PDB entry 6XLN | electron microscopy, 2.80 A resolution | chains B and D of the 8 polymer chains in the assembly

# Chain B
Molecule: DNA-directed RNA polymerase subunit alpha
From: Escherichia coli O157:H7
Notes: EC 2.7.7.6
UniProt: P0A7Z6 (RPOA_ECO57); residues 1-329 here = UniProt positions 1-329
Sequence (329 residues; row label = number of the first residue in the row):
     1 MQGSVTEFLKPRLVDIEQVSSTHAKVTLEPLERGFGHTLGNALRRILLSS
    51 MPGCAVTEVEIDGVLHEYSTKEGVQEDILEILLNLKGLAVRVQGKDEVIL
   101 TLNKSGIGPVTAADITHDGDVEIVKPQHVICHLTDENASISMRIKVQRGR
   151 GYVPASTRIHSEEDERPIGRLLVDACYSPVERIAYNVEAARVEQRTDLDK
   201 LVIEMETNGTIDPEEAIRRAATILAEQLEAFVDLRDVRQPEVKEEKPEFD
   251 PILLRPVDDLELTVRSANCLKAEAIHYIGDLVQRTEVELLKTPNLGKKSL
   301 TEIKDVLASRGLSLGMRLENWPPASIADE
Disordered / not traced: 1-3, 160-168, 235-329

# Chain D
Molecule: DNA-directed RNA polymerase subunit beta'
From: Escherichia coli O157:H7
Notes: EC 2.7.7.6
UniProt: P0A8T8 (RPOC_ECO57); residues 1-1407 here = UniProt positions 1-1407
Sequence (1407 residues; numbered 1 to 1407; the number before each row is that of its first residue):
     1 MKDLLKFLKAQTKTEEFDAIKIALASPDMIRSWSFGEVKKPETINYRTFK
    51 PERDGLFCARIFGPVKDYECLCGKYKRLKHRGVICEKCGVEVTQTKVRRE
   101 RMGHIELASPTAHIWFLKSLPSRIGLLLDMPLRDIERVLYFESYVVIEGG
   151 MTNLERQQILTEEQYLDALEEFGDEFDAKMGAEAIQALLKSMDLEQECEQ
   201 LREELNETNSETKRKKLTKRIKLLEAFVQSGNKPEWMILTVLPVLPPDLR
   251 PLVPLDGGRFATSDLNDLYRRVINRNNRLKRLLDLAAPDIIVRNEKRMLQ
   301 EAVDALLDNGRRGRAITGSNKRPLKSLADMIKGKQGRFRQNLLGKRVDYS
   351 GRSVITVGPYLRLHQCGLPKKMALELFKPFIYGKLELRGLATTIKAAKKM
   401 VEREEAVVWDILDEVIREHPVLLNRAPTLHRLGIQAFEPVLIEGKAIQLH
   451 PLVCAAYNADFDGDQMAVHVPLTLEAQLEARALMMSTNNILSPANGEPII
   501 VPSQDVVLGLYYMTRDCVNAKGEGMVLTGPKEAERLYRSGLASLHARVKV
   551 RITEYEKDANGELVAKTSLKDTTVGRAILWMIVPKGLPYSIVNQALGKKA
   601 ISKMLNTCYRILGLKPTVIFADQIMYTGFAYAARSGASVGIDDMVIPEKK
   651 HEIISEAEAEVAEIQEQFQSGLVTAGERYNKVIDIWAAANDRVSKAMMDN
   701 LQTETVINRDGQEEKQVSFNSIYMMADSGARGSAAQIRQLAGMRGLMAKP
   751 DGSIIETPITANFREGLNVLQYFISTHGARKGLADTALKTANSGYLTRRL
   801 VDVAQDLVVTEDDCGTHEGIMMTPVIEGGDVKEPLRDRVLGRVTAEDVLK
   851 PGTADILVPRNTLLHEQWCDLLEENSVDAVKVRSVVSCDTDFGVCAHCYG
   901 RDLARGHIINKGEAIGVIAAQSIGEPGTQLTMRTFHIGGAASRAAAESSI
   951 QVKNKGSIKLSNVKSVVNSSGKLVITSRNTELKLIDEFGRTKESYKVPYG
  1001 AVLAKGDGEQVAGGETVANWDPHTMPVITEVSGFVRFTDMIDGQTITRQT
  1051 DELTGLSSLVVLDSAERTAGGKDLRPALKIVDAQGNDVLIPGTDMPAQYF
  1101 LPGKAIVQLEDGVQISSGDTLARIPQESGGTKDITGGLPRVADLFEARRP
  1151 KEPAILAEISGIVSFGKETKGKRRLVITPVDGSDPYEEMIPKWRQLNVFE
  1201 GERVERGDVISDGPEAPHDILRLRGVHAVTRYIVNEVQDVYRLQGVKIND
  1251 KHIEVIVRQMLRKATIVNAGSSDFLEGEQVEYSRVKIANRELEANGKVGA
  1301 TYSRDLLGITKASLATESFISAASFQETTRVLTEAAVAGKRDELRGLKEN
  1351 VIVGRLIPAGTGYAYHQDRMRRRAAGEAPAAPQVTAEDASASLAELLNAG
  1401 LGGSDNE
Disordered / not traced: 1-15, 933-947, 1127-1135, 1376-1407
Ion coordination: Zn2+ site 1: C70, C72, C85, C88; Mg2+: D460, D462, D464 (shared with 1 residue of chain R); Zn2+ site 2: C814, C888, C895, C898
Swiss-Prot annotation at these positions:
  - binding site (Zn(2+)): C70, C72, C85, C88, C814, C888, C895, C898
  - binding site (Mg(2+)): D460, D462, D464
  - modified residue: K972 (N6-acetyllysine)

# Chain B / chain D interface
Residue-residue contacts (32):
  R44(B) - R538(D)
  L48(B) - R535(D)
  L48(B) - R538(D)
  L48(B) - S539(D)
  L79(B) - V526(D)  hydrophobic
  L79(B) - K549(D)
  E80(B) - R551(D)  salt bridge
  E80(B) - L569(D)
  L83(B) - V526(D)  hydrophobic
  L83(B) - L527(D)
  L83(B) - T528(D)
  L83(B) - R551(D)
  N84(B) - R551(D)  hydrogen bond
  K86(B) - V526(D)  hydrogen bond (side chain-backbone)
  K86(B) - T528(D)
  K86(B) - E532(D)  salt bridge
  Y152(B) - E532(D)  hydrogen bond
  Y152(B) - R535(D)
  Y152(B) - L536(D)  hydrophobic
  Y152(B) - L541(D)  hydrophobic
  P154(B) - M525(D)  hydrophobic
  P154(B) - L541(D)
  D174(B) - M525(D)
  D174(B) - V526(D)
  E181(B) - K531(D)  salt bridge
  E181(B) - R535(D)  hydrogen bond (backbone-side chain)
  R182(B) - E534(D)  salt bridge
  R191(B) - D413(D)  salt bridge
  Q194(B) - K370(D)  hydrogen bond
  Q194(B) - W409(D)
  T196(B) - E443(D)
  E206(B) - K531(D)  salt bridge
Also at the interface, not in a pair above, chain B (18 interface residues in all): C176, V180
Also at the interface, not in a pair above, chain D (21 interface residues in all): D410, M581

# Overview
The interface between chain B and chain D involves 18 residues on one side and 21 on the other; the contacts
include 5 hydrogen bonds and 6 salt bridges. Polar pairs include E80(B)-R551(D), K86(B)-E532(D) and
E181(B)-K531(D).
Chain B is DNA-directed RNA polymerase subunit alpha and chain D is DNA-directed RNA polymerase subunit beta',
both from Escherichia coli O157:H7; the structure, Cryo-EM structure of E. coli RNAP-DNA elongation complex 2
(RDe2) in EcmrR-dependent transcription, was determined by electron microscopy together with 6XL5, 6XL6, 6XL9,
6XLA, 6XLJ, 6XLK, 6XLL and 6XLM from the same study.
